PDB entry 9LJK | X-ray diffraction, 1.89 A resolution | chains A and B

Chain A (and B):
Molecule: Flagellar motor protein MotS
From: Bacillus subtilis
Notes: chain B of this document is another copy of the same molecule, construct and numbering; everything in this record applies to it too
Reference sequence: A0AAX3RPD0 (A0AAX3RPD0_BACIU); numbering as in UniProt (aligned over 68-242)
Chain sequence (182 residues; each row starts with the number of its first residue):
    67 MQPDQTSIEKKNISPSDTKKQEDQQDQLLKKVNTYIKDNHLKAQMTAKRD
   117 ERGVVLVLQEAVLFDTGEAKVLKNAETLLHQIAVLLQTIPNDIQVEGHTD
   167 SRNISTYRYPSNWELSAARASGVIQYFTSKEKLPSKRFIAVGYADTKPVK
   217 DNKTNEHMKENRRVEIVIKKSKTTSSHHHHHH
Disordered / not traced: 67-83, 237-248 (chain B: 67-80, 237-248)
Differences from the reference sequence: initiating methionine (67); expression tag (243-248)
Reported in the primary citation:
  - mutagenesis - D70A, D70A/E75A, E75A: increased stability
  - mutagenesis - D70A, E75A: decreased stability in response to high Na+ concentration
  - mutagenesis - D70A/E75A: unchanged stability in response to high Na+ concentration
  - conformationally variable residues (order/disorder transition): Gln68 to Ser80

Interface between chain A and chain B:
Residue-residue contacts (39):
  Tyr173(A) - Tyr173(B)  hydrogen bond
  Tyr173(A) - Arg174(B)
  Arg174(A) - Tyr173(B)  hydrogen bond
  Arg174(A) - Arg174(B)
  Ser177(A) - Gln191(B)  hydrogen bond
  Trp179(A) - Ser187(B)  hydrogen bond (backbone-side chain)
  Trp179(A) - Ile190(B)
  Trp179(A) - Gln191(B)
  Trp179(A) - Thr194(B)
  Trp179(A) - Ser201(B)
  Trp179(A) - Phe204(B)
  Glu180(A) - Ser187(B)
  Glu180(A) - Gly188(B)
  Glu180(A) - Gln191(B)
  Ala183(A) - Ala183(B)
  Ala183(A) - Ser187(B)
  Ser187(A) - Trp179(B)
  Ser187(A) - Glu180(B)
  Ser187(A) - Ala183(B)
  Gly188(A) - Glu180(B)
  Ile190(A) - Trp179(B)
  Gln191(A) - Ser177(B)  hydrogen bond
  Gln191(A) - Trp179(B)
  Gln191(A) - Glu180(B)
  Thr194(A) - Trp179(B)
  Ser201(A) - Trp179(B)
  Ser201(A) - Thr212(B)
  Phe204(A) - Trp179(B)
  Ile205(A) - Val207(B)  hydrophobic
  Ile205(A) - Tyr209(B)  hydrophobic
  Ala206(A) - Trp179(B)
  Ala206(A) - Ala206(B)
  Ala206(A) - Val207(B)
  Ala206(A) - Gly208(B)  hydrogen bond (backbone-backbone)
  Val207(A) - Ile205(B)  hydrophobic
  Val207(A) - Ala206(B)
  Gly208(A) - Ala206(B)  hydrogen bond (backbone-backbone)
  Tyr209(A) - Ile205(B)  hydrophobic
  Thr212(A) - Ser201(B)
Interface residues without a listed pair, chain A (21 interface residues in all): Lys136, Lys202
Interface residues without a listed pair, chain B (21 interface residues in all): Pro176, Lys202

In short:
Chain A and chain B each contribute 21 residues to their interface, with 7 hydrogen bonds. Among the polar
pairs are Tyr173(A)-Tyr173(B), Arg174(A)-Tyr173(B) and Ser177(A)-Gln191(B). From the paper: D70A, D70A/E75A
and E75A of chain A increase stability; conformational variability at Gln68(A).
Chain A and chain B are both Flagellar motor protein MotS (Bacillus subtilis); the structure, Structure of the
periplasmic domain of MotS from Bacillus subtilis, was determined by X-ray diffraction, deposited together
with 9LJL and 9LJM.
